PDB entry 8EAF | electron microscopy, 2.62 A resolution | chains D and X of the 7 polymer chains in the assembly

[Chain D]
Name: Minichromosome maintenance protein MCM
From: Saccharolobus solfataricus P2
Notes: EC 3.6.4.12
UniProt: Q9UXG1 (MCM_SACS2); numbering as in UniProt; present here: 2-265, 269-612
Chain sequence (610 residues; numbered 0 to 612; 3 numbers in that range are skipped by the numbering (no residue carries them; nothing is unmodelled there); the number before each row is that of its first residue; numbering starts at 0):
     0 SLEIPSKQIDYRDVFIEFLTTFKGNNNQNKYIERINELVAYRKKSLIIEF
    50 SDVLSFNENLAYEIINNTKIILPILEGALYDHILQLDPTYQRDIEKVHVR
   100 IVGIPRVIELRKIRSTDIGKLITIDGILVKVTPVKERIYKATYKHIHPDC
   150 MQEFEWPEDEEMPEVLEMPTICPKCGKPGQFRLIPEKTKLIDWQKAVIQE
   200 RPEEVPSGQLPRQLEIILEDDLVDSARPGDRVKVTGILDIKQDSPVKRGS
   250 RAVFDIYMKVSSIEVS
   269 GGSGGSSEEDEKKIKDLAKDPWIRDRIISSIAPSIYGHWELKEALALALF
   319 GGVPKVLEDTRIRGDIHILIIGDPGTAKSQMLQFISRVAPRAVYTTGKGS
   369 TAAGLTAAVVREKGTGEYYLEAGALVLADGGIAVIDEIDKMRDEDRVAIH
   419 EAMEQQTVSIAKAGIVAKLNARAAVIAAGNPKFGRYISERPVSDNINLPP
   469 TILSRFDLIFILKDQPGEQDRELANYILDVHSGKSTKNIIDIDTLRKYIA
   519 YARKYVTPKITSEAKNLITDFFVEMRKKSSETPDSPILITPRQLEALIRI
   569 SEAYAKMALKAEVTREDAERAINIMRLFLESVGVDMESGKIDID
Unresolved in the structure: 0-6, 269-274, 605-612
Differences from the reference sequence: expression tag (0-1); conflict Gly269 (Leu in Q9UXG1), Gly270 (Asp in Q9UXG1), Ser271 (Glu in Q9UXG1), Gly272 (Val in Q9UXG1), Gly273 (Ile in Q9UXG1), Ser274 (Ile in Q9UXG1)
Metal / ion sites: Zn2+: His144, Cys149, Cys171, Cys174; Mg2+: Ser347 (together with 08T)
Ligand contacts:
  - 08T ([[[(2R,3S,4R,5R)-5-(6-aminopurin-9-yl)-3,4-bis(oxidanyl)oxolan-2-yl]methoxy-oxidanyl-phosphoryl]oxy-oxidanyl-phosphoryl]oxy-tris(fluoranyl)beryllium), molecule 1: Ser302, Ile303, Tyr304, His306, Asp341, Pro342, Gly343, Thr344, Ala345, Lys346, Ser347, Gln348, Glu405, Asn448, Leu491, Ile495
  - 08T, molecule 2: Glu422, Gln423, Arg473, Pro559, Arg560, Glu563
UniProt features mapped onto this chain:
  - motif: Ser472 to Asp475 (Arginine finger)
  - binding site (ATP): Gly340 to Ser347
Reported in the primary citation:
  - catalytic residues: Glu405 (citing earlier work)

[Chain X]
Molecule: 12-mer oligo dT
Sequence (12 nucleotides; each row starts with the number of its first residue):
     1 TTTTTTTTTTTT
Unresolved in the structure: 12

[How chain D and chain X interact]
Contacting residue pairs (9; chain D residue first):
  Thr369(D) with DT9(X), hydrogen bond to the phosphate
  Ala371(D) with DT8(X), phosphate contact; DT9(X), phosphate contact
  Ala376(D) with DT8(X), phosphate contact
  Val377(D) with DT7(X), phosphate contact; DT8(X), hydrogen bond to the phosphate
  Lys430(D) with DT7(X), phosphate contact; DT8(X), salt bridge to the phosphate
  Ala431(D) with DT7(X), hydrogen bond to the phosphate
Other interface residues (no listed pair), chain D (8 interface residues in all): Gly372, Ala375
Other interface residues (no listed pair), chain X (4 interface residues in all): DT6

[Summary]
8 residues of chain D face 4 of chain X across their interface, with 3 hydrogen bonds and 1 salt bridge. Among
the polar pairs are Thr369(D)-DT9(X), Val377(D)-DT8(X) and Ala431(D)-DT7(X). Chain D binds compound 08T. From
UniProt: 8 ATP-binding residues on chain D. The paper reports the catalytic residue Glu405(D).
Here chain D is Minichromosome maintenance protein MCM (Saccharolobus solfataricus P2) and chain X is a 12-mer
oligo dT. Entry 8EAF (SsoMCM hexamer bound to Mg/ADP-BeFx and 12-mer oligo-dT. Class 1) was determined by
electron microscopy (same publication as 8EAG, 8EAH, 8EAJ, 8EAK, 8EAL and 8EAM).
